7TR8 - chains O and R of the 17 polymer chains in the assembly; structure by electron microscopy, 3.60 A resolution.

# Chain O
Molecule: Cas7a
Source organism: Pyrococcus furiosus DSM 3638
Reference sequence: Q8U333 (Q8U333_PYRFU); numbering as in UniProt (aligned over 1-336)
Amino-acid sequence (336 residues; row label = number of the first residue in the row):
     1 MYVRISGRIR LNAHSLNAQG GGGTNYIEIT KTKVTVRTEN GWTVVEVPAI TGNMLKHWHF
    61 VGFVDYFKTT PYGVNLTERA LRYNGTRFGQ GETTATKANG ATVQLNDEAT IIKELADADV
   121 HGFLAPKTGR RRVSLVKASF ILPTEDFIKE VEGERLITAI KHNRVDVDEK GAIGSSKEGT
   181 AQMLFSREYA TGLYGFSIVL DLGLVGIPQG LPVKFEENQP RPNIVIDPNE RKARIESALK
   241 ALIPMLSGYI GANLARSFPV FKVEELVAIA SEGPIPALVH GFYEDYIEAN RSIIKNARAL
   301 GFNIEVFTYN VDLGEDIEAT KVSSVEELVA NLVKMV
Disordered / not traced: 18-29, 153-191, 248-258

# Chain R
Molecule: crRNA
Source organism: Escherichia coli
Sequence (45 nucleotides; each row starts with the number of its first residue):
     1 AUUGAAAGAG UGCUUCCCCA AACCCUUAAC UGGUUGUAAC AGUUG

# Interface between chain O and chain R
Contacting residue pairs (11):
  Leu16(O) with G45(R), base contact
  Asn17(O) with G45(R), hydrogen bond to the phosphate
  Asn53(O) with U44(R), hydrogen bond to the phosphate
  Met54(O) with U44(R), phosphate contact; G45(R), phosphate contact
  Lys56(O) with U43(R), salt bridge to the phosphate
  Leu124(O) with A41(R), sugar contact; G42(R), sugar contact
  Arg131(O) with A38(R), base contact; A41(R), sugar contact
  Val133(O) with G42(R), phosphate contact
Other interface residues (no listed pair), chain O (11 interface residues in all): Ser15, His121, Ser134
Other interface residues (no listed pair), chain R (7 interface residues in all): C40

# Overview
11 residues of chain O face 7 of chain R across their interface; the contacts include 2 hydrogen bonds and 1
salt bridge. Polar contacts include Asn17(O)-G45(R), Asn53(O)-U44(R) and Lys56(O)-U43(R).
Chain O is Cas7a (Pyrococcus furiosus DSM 3638) and chain R is crRNA (Escherichia coli); the structure,
Cascade complex from type I-A CRISPR-Cas system, was determined by electron microscopy, deposited together
with 7TR6, 7TR9 and 7TRA.
